Entry 8HC9 (electron microscopy, 6.03 A resolution (low resolution: residue-level contacts below are approximate; hydrogen-bond / salt-bridge calls are withheld)); this record covers chains L and H of the 9 polymer chains in the assembly.

== Chain L ==
Molecule: Light chain of YB13-292 Fab
Organism: Homo sapiens
Notes: antibody fragment or engineered binder
Chain sequence (219 residues; numbered 1 to 219; the number before each row is that of its first residue):
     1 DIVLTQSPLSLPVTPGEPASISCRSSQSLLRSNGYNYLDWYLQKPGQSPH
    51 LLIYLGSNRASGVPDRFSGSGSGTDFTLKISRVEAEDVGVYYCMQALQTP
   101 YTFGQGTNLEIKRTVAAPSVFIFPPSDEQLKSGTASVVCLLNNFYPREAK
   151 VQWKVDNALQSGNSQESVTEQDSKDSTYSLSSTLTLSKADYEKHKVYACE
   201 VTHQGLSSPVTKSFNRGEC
Disulfide bonds: C23-C93, C139-C199

== Chain H ==
Molecule: Heavy chain of YB13-292 Fab
Organism: Homo sapiens
Notes: antibody fragment or engineered binder
Chain sequence (238 residues; row label = number of the first residue in the row):
     1 EVQLVESGGGLVKPGGSLRLSCAASGFSFITYNMNWVRQAPGKGLEWVSS
    51 ISSNILSSTSYIYYADSVKGRFTISRDDAANSLFLQMNSLRVEDTAQYYC
   101 ARTRSRSVRNCTSATCPVDAFDLWGQGTMVIVSSASTKGPSVFPLAPSSK
   151 STSGGTAALGCLVKDYFPEPVTVSWNSGALTSGVHTFPAVLQSSGLYSLS
   201 SVVTVPSSSLGTQTYICNVNHKPSNTKVDKKVEPKSCD
Disordered / not traced: 1-2, 235-238
Disulfide bonds: C22-C100, C111-C116, C161-C217

== Chain L / chain H interface ==
Pairs across the interface (84; chain L residue first):
  D39(L) with D119(H)
  Y41(L) with A120(H); F121(H); W124(H)
  Q43(L) with Q39(H); L45(H); Y99(H)
  Q47(L) with Q126(H)
  S48(L) with W124(H)
  P49(L) with Y99(H); W124(H)
  H50(L) with W124(H)
  L51(L) with R104(H); A120(H); F121(H); D122(H); W124(H)
  Y54(L) with A120(H)
  L55(L) with V118(H); D119(H)
  V90(L) with K43(H)
  Y92(L) with G44(H); L45(H)
  A96(L) with C116(H); P117(H); V118(H)
  L97(L) with T115(H)
  T99(L) with W47(H); Y63(H); A114(H); T115(H); C116(H)
  P100(L) with W47(H)
  Y101(L) with W47(H); C116(H); V118(H)
  F103(L) with L45(H); E46(H); W47(H)
  G104(L) with G44(H)
  Q105(L) with K43(H)
  G106(L) with K43(H); G44(H)
  T107(L) with K43(H)
  S119(L) with S151(H)
  V120(L) with K150(H); S151(H)
  F121(L) with K150(H); T152(H); A158(H)
  I122(L) with S148(H)
  F123(L) with L145(H); A146(H); A158(H); V202(H)
  P124(L) with A146(H)
  S126(L) with F143(H); P144(H)
  E128(L) with F143(H)
  Q129(L) with F143(H); L162(H)
  S132(L) with F143(H)
  S136(L) with K164(H)
  V138(L) with L162(H)
  L140(L) with F187(H); V202(H)
  Q165(L) with V190(H); L191(H); Q192(H)
  S167(L) with P188(H)
  T169(L) with H185(H); F187(H); P188(H)
  D172(L) with H185(H)
  S179(L) with H185(H); F187(H)
  L180(L) with F187(H)
  S181(L) with F187(H)
  T183(L) with K164(H); S200(H)
  K212(L) with S148(H); K150(H)
  C219(L) with A146(H); P234(H)
Interface residues without a listed pair, chain L (53 interface residues in all): G46, Q98, T102, L141, N142, E166, V168, T185
Interface residues without a listed pair, chain H (43 interface residues in all): V37, L159, K230

== In short ==
53 residues of chain L face 43 of chain H across their interface.
Here chain L is Light chain of YB13-292 Fab and chain H is Heavy chain of YB13-292 Fab, both from Homo
sapiens. Entry 8HC9 (SARS-CoV-2 Omicron BA.1 spike trimer (6P) in complex with 3 YB13-292 Fabs (3 RBD down))
was determined by electron microscopy together with 8HC2, 8HC3, 8HC6, 8HC7, 8HC8, 8HCA and 8HCB from the same
study.
